Entry 8YH8 (electron microscopy, 2.70 A resolution); this record covers chains D and G of the 8 polymer chains in the assembly.

Chain D:
Name: ATP synthase subunit beta
Source organism: Bacillus sp. PS3
Notes: EC 7.1.2.2
Reference sequence: A0A0M4U1P9 (A0A0M4U1P9_BACP3); residue numbers follow UniProt; this construct covers 1-471
Sequence (471 residues; each row starts with the number of its first residue):
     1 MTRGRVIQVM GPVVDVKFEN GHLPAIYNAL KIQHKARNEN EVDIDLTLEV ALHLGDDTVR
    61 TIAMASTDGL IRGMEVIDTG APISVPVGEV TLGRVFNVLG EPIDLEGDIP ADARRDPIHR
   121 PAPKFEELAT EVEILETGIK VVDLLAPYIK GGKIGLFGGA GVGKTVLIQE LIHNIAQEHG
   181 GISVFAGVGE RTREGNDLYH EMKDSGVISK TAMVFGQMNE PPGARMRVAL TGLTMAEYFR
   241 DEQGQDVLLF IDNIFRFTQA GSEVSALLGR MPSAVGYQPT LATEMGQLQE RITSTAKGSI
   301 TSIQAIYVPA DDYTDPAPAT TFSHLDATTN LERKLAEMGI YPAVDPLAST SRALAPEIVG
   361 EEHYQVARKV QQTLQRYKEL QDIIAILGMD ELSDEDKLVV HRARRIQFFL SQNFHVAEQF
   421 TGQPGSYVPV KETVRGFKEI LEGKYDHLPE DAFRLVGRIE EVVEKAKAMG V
Not modelled in the structure: 1
Ion coordination: Mg2+: Thr-165 (together with ADP)
Ligand contacts: ADP (adenosine-5'-diphosphate): Gly-159, Ala-160, Gly-161, Val-162, Gly-163, Lys-164, Thr-165, Val-166, Glu-194, Tyr-341, Pro-342, Phe-414, Ala-417, Phe-420, Thr-421

Chain G:
Name: ATP synthase gamma chain
Source organism: Bacillus sp. PS3
Reference sequence: A0A0M4TPJ7 (A0A0M4TPJ7_BACP3); residues 6-287 here correspond to UniProt positions 3-284 (UniProt number = residue number - 3)
Sequence (282 residues; each row starts with the number of its first residue):
     6 SLRDIKTRIN ATKKTSQITK AMEMVSTSKL NRAEQNAKSF VPYMEKIQEV VANVALGAGG
    66 ASHPMLVSRP VKKTGYLVIT SDRGLAGAYN SNVLRLVYQT IQKRHACPDE YAIIVIGRVG
   126 LSFFRKRNMP VILDITRLPD QPSFADIKEI ARKTVGLFAD GTFDELYMYY NHYVSAIQQE
   186 VTERKLLPLT DLAENKQRTV YEFEPSQEEC LDVLLPQYAE SLIYGALLDA KASEHAARMT
   246 AMKNATDNAN ELIRTLTLSY NRARQAAITQ EITEIVAGAN AL
Construct notes: conflict Cys-112 (Ser109 in A0A0M4TPJ7), Cys-215 (Ile212 in A0A0M4TPJ7)

How chain D and chain G interact:
Pairs across the interface - 13 pairs, chain D then chain G:
  Gly-269(D) with Leu-287(G)
  Arg-270(D) with Leu-287(G)
  Met-271(D) with Leu-287(G), hydrophobic
  Pro-272(D) with Ile-280(G)
  Asp-311(D) with Arg-8(G)
  Asp-312(D) with Arg-8(G)
  Asp-382(D) with Ala-16(G); Lys-19(G)
  Ile-383(D) with Ile-23(G), hydrophobic
  Leu-387(D) with Ile-23(G), hydrophobic; Thr-24(G); Leu-90(G), hydrophobic
  Glu-391(D) with Arg-88(G), salt bridge
Also at the interface, not in a pair above, chain D (13 interface residues in all): Ser-273, Ala-274, Ala-310
Also at the interface, not in a pair above, chain G (13 interface residues in all): Thr-20, Met-27, Gly-283, Ala-284

Overview:
The chain D/chain G interface involves 13 residues from each chain; the contacts include 1 salt bridge. The
salt-bridged pair is Glu-391(D)/Arg-88(G). Ligands of chain D: ADP.
Here chain D is ATP synthase subunit beta and chain G is ATP synthase gamma chain, both from Bacillus sp. PS3.
Entry 8YH8 (F1 domain of Non-catalytic site depleted and epsilon C-terminal domain deleted FoF1-ATPase from
Bacillus PS3,under ATP ...) was determined by electron microscopy, deposited together with 8YGV.
